5JTR - chains B and F of the 8 polymer chains in the assembly; structure by solution NMR.

Chain B:
Molecule: Protein-export protein SecB
Organism: Escherichia coli O157:H7
UniProt: P0AG88 (SECB_ECO57); residues 1-155 here = UniProt positions 1-155
Chain sequence (155 residues; numbered 1 to 155; the number before each row is that of its first residue):
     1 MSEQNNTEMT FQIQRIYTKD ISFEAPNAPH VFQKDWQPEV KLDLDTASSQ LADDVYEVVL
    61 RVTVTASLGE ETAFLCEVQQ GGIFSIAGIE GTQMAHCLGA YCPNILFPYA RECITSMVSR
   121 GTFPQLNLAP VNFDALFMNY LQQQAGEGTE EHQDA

Chain F:
Molecule: Maltose-binding periplasmic protein
Organism: Escherichia coli O157:H7
UniProt: P0AEY0 (MALE_ECO57); residues 168-207 here = UniProt positions 168-207
Chain sequence (40 residues; row label = number of the first residue in the row):
   168 KGKSALMFNL QEPYFTWPLI AADGGYAFKY ENGKYDIKDV

Chain B / chain F interface:
Residue-residue contacts (64; chain B residue first):
  Met1(B) with Leu173(F); Met174(F); Phe175(F); Asn176(F)
  Ser2(B) with Leu173(F)
  Val31(B) with Phe195(F); Tyr197(F)
  Phe32(B) with Tyr197(F); Ile204(F)
  Gln33(B) with Tyr197(F)
  Lys34(B) with Tyr197(F)
  Asp35(B) with Lys196(F); Tyr197(F)
  Trp36(B) with Tyr193(F); Phe195(F)
  Gln37(B) with Gly192(F); Tyr193(F); Phe195(F)
  Val40(B) with Ala188(F); Ala189(F)
  Lys41(B) with Ala188(F)
  Leu42(B) with Leu186(F); Ile187(F); Ala188(F)
  Leu44(B) with Trp184(F)
  Ser48(B) with Leu177(F)
  Gln50(B) with Met174(F)
  Asp53(B) with Ser171(F)
  Asp54(B) with Ser171(F); Ala172(F); Met174(F)
  Tyr56(B) with Met174(F); Phe175(F)
  Ile86(B) with Met174(F); Phe175(F)
  Ala87(B) with Ala172(F)
  Gly88(B) with Ala172(F); Leu173(F)
  Ile89(B) with Leu173(F)
  Thr92(B) with Phe182(F)
  Met94(B) with Met174(F); Phe175(F)
  Ala95(B) with Tyr181(F)
  His96(B) with Tyr181(F)
  Leu98(B) with Phe175(F)
  Gly99(B) with Tyr181(F); Trp184(F)
  Ala100(B) with Tyr181(F); Trp184(F)
  Pro103(B) with Trp184(F)
  Asn104(B) with Trp184(F)
  Thr122(B) with Tyr202(F)
  Pro124(B) with Tyr202(F)
  Gln125(B) with Tyr193(F)
  Leu126(B) with Asp190(F)
  Val131(B) with Leu186(F)
  Phe133(B) with Tyr181(F); Thr183(F); Trp184(F); Pro185(F)
  Asp134(B) with Tyr181(F)
  Phe137(B) with Tyr181(F); Phe182(F)
  Tyr140(B) with Phe182(F)
Other interface residues (no listed pair), chain B (46 interface residues in all): Pro38, Thr46, Ala47, Ala52, Glu90, Ala129
Other interface residues (no listed pair), chain F (27 interface residues in all): Glu179, Pro180, Ala194

Overview:
46 residues of chain B face 27 of chain F across their interface.
Chain B is Protein-export protein SecB and chain F is Maltose-binding periplasmic protein, both from
Escherichia coli O157:H7; the structure, The structure of chaperone SecB in complex with unstructured MBP
binding site e, was determined by solution NMR together with 5JTL, 5JTM, 5JTN, 5JTO, 5JTP and 5JTQ from the
same study.
